PDB entry 1ZTE | X-ray diffraction, 1.85 A resolution | chains A and C of the 4 polymer chains in the assembly

Chain A (and C):
Protein: Superoxide dismutase [Mn], mitochondrial
From: Homo sapiens
Notes: EC 1.15.1.1; chain C of this document is another copy of the same molecule, construct and numbering; everything in this record applies to it too
UniProt: P04179 (SODM_HUMAN); residues 1-198 here correspond to UniProt positions 25-222 (UniProt number = residue number + 24)
Amino-acid sequence (198 residues; each row starts with the number of its first residue):
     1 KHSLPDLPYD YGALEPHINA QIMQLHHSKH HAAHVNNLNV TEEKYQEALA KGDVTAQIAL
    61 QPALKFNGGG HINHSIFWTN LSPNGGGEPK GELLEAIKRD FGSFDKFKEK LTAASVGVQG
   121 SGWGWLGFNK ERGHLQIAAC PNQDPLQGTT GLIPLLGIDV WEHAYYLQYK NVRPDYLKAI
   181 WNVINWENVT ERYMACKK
Sequence notes: engineered mutation H34 (Tyr58 in P04179)
Ion coordination: Mn2+: H26, H74, D159, H163
UniProt features mapped onto this chain:
  - binding site (Mn(2+)): H26, H74, D159, H163
  - modified residue (N6-acetyllysine): K44, K51, K90, K98, K106, K178
From the paper describing this entry:
  - mutagenesis - Y34H: decreased catalytic activity
  - contacts within the chain: H34-Q143 (water-mediated contact)
  - Mn2+ coordination through a water molecule: Q143

Interface between chain A and chain C:
Pairs across the interface (11):
  D100(A) - R132(C)  salt bridge
  K110(A) - E131(C)  salt bridge
  E131(A) - K110(C)
  R132(A) - D100(C)  salt bridge
  R132(A) - H134(C)
  R132(A) - L135(C)  hydrogen bond (side chain-backbone)
  R132(A) - Q136(C)
  H134(A) - R132(C)
  H134(A) - H134(C)
  L135(A) - R132(C)  hydrogen bond (backbone-side chain)
  Q136(A) - R132(C)
Interface residues without a listed pair, chain A (8 interface residues in all): F101
Interface residues without a listed pair, chain C (8 interface residues in all): F101

Summary:
The chain A/chain C interface involves 8 residues from each chain; the contacts include 2 hydrogen bonds and 3
salt bridges. Polar pairs include D100(A)-R132(C), K110(A)-E131(C) and R132(A)-L135(C). From UniProt: 4
Mn2+-binding residues on chain A. From the paper: Y34H of chain A reduces catalytic activity; water-mediated
Mn2+ coordination by Q143(A).
Both chains are Superoxide dismutase [Mn], mitochondrial (Homo sapiens). Entry 1ZTE (Contribution to Structure
and Catalysis of Tyrosine 34 in Human Manganese Suerpoxide Dismutase) was determined by X-ray diffraction,
deposited together with 2P4K, 1ZSP and 1ZUQ.
